8ZRW - chains A and E of the 6 polymer chains in the assembly; structure by electron microscopy, 2.29 A resolution.

Chain A (and E):
Protein: Enoyl-CoA hydratase, mitochondrial
From: Homo sapiens
Notes: EC 4.2.1.17, 5.3.3.8; chain E of this document is another copy of the same molecule, construct and numbering; everything in this record applies to it too
Reference sequence: P30084 (ECHM_HUMAN); residues 28-290 here = UniProt positions 28-290
Chain sequence (263 residues; row label = number of the first residue in the row):
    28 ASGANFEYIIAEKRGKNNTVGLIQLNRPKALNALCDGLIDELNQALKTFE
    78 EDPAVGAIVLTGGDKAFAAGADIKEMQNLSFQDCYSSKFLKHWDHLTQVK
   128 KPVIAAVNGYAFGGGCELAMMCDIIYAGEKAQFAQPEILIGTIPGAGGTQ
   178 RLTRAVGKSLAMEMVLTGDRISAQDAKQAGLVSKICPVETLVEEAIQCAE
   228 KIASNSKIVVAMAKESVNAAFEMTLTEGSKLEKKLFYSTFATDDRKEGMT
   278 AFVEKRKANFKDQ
Unresolved in the structure: 28-30
Small-molecule neighbours:
  - octanoyl-coenzyme A (CO8), molecule 1: Lys56, Ala57, Leu58, Ala60, Ala96, Gly97, Ala98, Asp99, Ile100, Lys101, Met103, Leu117, Trp120, Tyr137, Phe139, Gly140, Gly141, Glu144, Pro163, Glu164, Ile167, Ile170, Pro171, Gly172, Ala173, Arg197
  - octanoyl-coenzyme A (CO8), molecule 2: Lys260, Phe263, Phe279, Lys282
Swiss-Prot annotation at these positions:
  - binding site (substrate): Ala98 to Lys101, Gly141
  - site: Glu164 (Important for catalytic activity)
  - modified residue: Thr46 (Phosphothreonine), Lys101 (N6-acetyllysine), Ser114 (Phosphoserine), Lys115 (N6-acetyllysine), Lys118 (N6-acetyllysine), Lys204 (N6-succinyllysine), Lys211 (N6-acetyllysine)
From the paper describing this entry:
  - binding site for octanoyl-coenzyme A: Ala96, Ala98, Gly141
  - conformationally variable residues (loop rearrangement, side-chain flip): Lys115 to Lys118

How chain A and chain E interact:
Residue-residue contacts - 20 pairs, chain A then chain E:
  Phe108(A) with Met239(E), hydrophobic; Ser265(E); Ala268(E), hydrophobic; Thr269(E)
  Gln109(A) with Ala268(E), hydrogen bond (side chain-backbone); Thr269(E); Gln290(E), hydrogen bond (side chain-backbone)
  Tyr112(A) with Met239(E), hydrophobic; Leu262(E); Ser265(E)
  Met239(A) with Phe108(E), hydrophobic; Tyr112(E)
  Glu242(A) with Tyr112(E), hydrogen bond
  Leu262(A) with Tyr112(E)
  Ser265(A) with Phe108(E)
  Ala268(A) with Phe108(E), hydrophobic; Gln109(E), hydrogen bond (backbone-side chain)
  Thr269(A) with Phe108(E); Gln109(E)
  Gln290(A) with Gln109(E), hydrogen bond (backbone-side chain)
Also at the interface, not in a pair above, chain A (12 interface residues in all): Ile235, Asp270
Also at the interface, not in a pair above, chain E (12 interface residues in all): Ile235, Glu242, Asp270

In short:
Chain A and chain E each contribute 12 residues to their interface; the contacts include 5 hydrogen bonds.
Polar contacts include Gln109(A)-Ala268(E), Gln109(A)-Gln290(E) and Glu242(A)-Tyr112(E). Ligands of chain A:
octanoyl-coenzyme A. UniProt lists 5 substrate-binding residues on chain A. From the paper: a binding site for
octanoyl-coenzyme A at Ala96(A), Ala98(A) and Gly141(A); conformational variability at Lys115(A).
Both chains are Enoyl-CoA hydratase, mitochondrial (Homo sapiens). Entry 8ZRW (Structure of human ECHS1 in
complex with Octanoyl-CoA) was determined by electron microscopy together with 8ZRU, 8ZRV, 8ZRX and 8ZRY from
the same study.
